Entry 6R0W (electron microscopy, 3.60 A resolution); this record covers chains B and E of the 26 polymer chains in the assembly.

# Chain B
Molecule: V-type ATP synthase alpha chain
Organism: Thermus thermophilus (strain HB8 / ATCC 27634 / DSM 579)
Notes: EC 7.1.2.2
UniProt: Q56403 (VATA_THET8); numbering as in UniProt (aligned over 1-578)
Amino-acid sequence (578 residues; row label = number of the first residue in the row):
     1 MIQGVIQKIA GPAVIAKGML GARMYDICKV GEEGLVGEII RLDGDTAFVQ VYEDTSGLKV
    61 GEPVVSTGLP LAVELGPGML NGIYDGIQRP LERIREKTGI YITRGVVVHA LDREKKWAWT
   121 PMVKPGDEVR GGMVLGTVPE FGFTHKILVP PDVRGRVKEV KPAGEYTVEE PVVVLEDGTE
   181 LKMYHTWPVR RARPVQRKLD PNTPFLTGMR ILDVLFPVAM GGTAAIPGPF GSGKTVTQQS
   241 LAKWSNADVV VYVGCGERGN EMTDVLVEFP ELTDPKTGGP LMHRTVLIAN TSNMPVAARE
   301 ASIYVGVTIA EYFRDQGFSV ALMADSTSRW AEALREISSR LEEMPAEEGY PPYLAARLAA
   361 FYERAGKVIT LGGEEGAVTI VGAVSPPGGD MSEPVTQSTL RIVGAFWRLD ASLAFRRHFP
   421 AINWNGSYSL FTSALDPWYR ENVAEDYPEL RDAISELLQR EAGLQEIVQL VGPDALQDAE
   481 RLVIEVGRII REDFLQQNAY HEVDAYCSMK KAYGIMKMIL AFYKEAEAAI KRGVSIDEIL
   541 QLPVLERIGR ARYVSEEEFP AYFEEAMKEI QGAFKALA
Not modelled in the structure: 578

# Chain E
Molecule: V-type ATP synthase beta chain
Organism: Thermus thermophilus (strain HB8 / ATCC 27634 / DSM 579)
UniProt: Q56404 (VATB_THET8); residue numbers follow UniProt; this construct covers 1-478
Amino-acid sequence (478 residues; numbered 1 to 478; the number before each row is that of its first residue):
     1 MDLLKKEYTG ITYISGPLLF VENAKDLAYG AIVDIKDGTG RVRGGQVIEV SEEYAVIQVF
    61 EETTGLDLAT TSVSLVEDVA RLGVSKEMLG RRFNGIGKPI DGLPPITPEK RLPITGLPLN
   121 PVARRKPEQF IQTGISTIDV MNTLVRGQKL PIFSGSGLPA NEIAAQIARQ ATVRPDLSGE
   181 GEKEEPFAVV FAAMGITQRE LSYFIQEFER TGALSRSVLF LNKADDPTIE RILTPRMALT
   241 VAEYLAFEHD YHVLVILTDM TNYCEALREI GAAREEIPGR RGYPGYMYTD LATIYERAGV
   301 VEGKKGSVTQ IPILSMPDDD RTHPIPDLTG YITEGQIQLS RELHRKGIYP PIDPLPSLSR
   361 LMNNGVGKGK TREDHKQVSD QLYSAYANGV DIRKLVAIIG EDALTENDRR YLQFADAFER
   421 FFINQGQQNR SIEESLQIAW ALLSMLPQGE LKRISKDHIG KYYGQKLEEI WGAPQALD
Not modelled in the structure: 1-2, 465-478
Small-molecule neighbours:
  - ADP (adenosine-5'-diphosphate), molecule 1: Leu18, Phe20, Glu49, Ala273, Arg274, Glu275, Glu276
  - ADP, molecule 2: Leu358, Arg360, Asn363

# Interface between chain B and chain E
Residue-residue contacts - 51 pairs, chain B then chain E:
  Leu20(B) - Leu68(E)  hydrophobic
  Gly21(B) - Asp67(E)
  Ala22(B) - Asp67(E)
  Arg23(B) - Gly65(E)
  Arg23(B) - Leu66(E)
  Arg23(B) - Asp67(E)
  Met24(B) - Ile14(E)  hydrophobic
  Met24(B) - Thr63(E)
  Met24(B) - Thr64(E)
  Met24(B) - Gly65(E)  hydrogen bond (backbone-backbone)
  Met24(B) - Leu66(E)  hydrogen bond (backbone-backbone)
  Arg41(B) - Tyr13(E)  hydrogen bond
  Arg41(B) - Ile14(E)
  Arg41(B) - Ser15(E)
  Leu42(B) - Tyr13(E)
  Leu42(B) - Ile14(E)  hydrogen bond (backbone-backbone)
  Leu42(B) - Leu66(E)
  Leu42(B) - Asp67(E)
  Leu42(B) - Leu68(E)  hydrophobic
  Asp43(B) - Thr12(E)
  Asp43(B) - Tyr13(E)
  Asp43(B) - Leu68(E)
  Gly44(B) - Thr12(E)  hydrogen bond (backbone-backbone)
  Gly44(B) - Leu68(E)
  Asp200(B) - Gln206(E)  hydrogen bond
  Met344(B) - Ala272(E)
  Met344(B) - Glu275(E)
  Met344(B) - Pro278(E)
  Ala346(B) - Arg268(E)
  Glu347(B) - Arg268(E)  salt bridge
  Glu347(B) - Arg281(E)
  Pro352(B) - Glu265(E)
  Tyr353(B) - Glu269(E)
  Ala355(B) - Glu265(E)
  Ala356(B) - Thr228(E)
  Glu363(B) - Thr197(E)
  Glu363(B) - Asp225(E)
  Ser392(B) - Asp318(E)
  Gln397(B) - Pro317(E)
  Gln397(B) - Asp318(E)
  Leu400(B) - Ser156(E)
  Arg401(B) - Thr261(E)
  Arg401(B) - Glu265(E)  salt bridge
  Ile402(B) - Thr197(E)
  Asn425(B) - Arg345(E)
  Gly426(B) - Arg345(E)
  Tyr428(B) - Ser156(E)
  Leu430(B) - Arg199(E)
  Phe431(B) - Arg199(E)
  Gln459(B) - Arg345(E)  hydrogen bond (side chain-backbone)
  Leu470(B) - Ile398(E)
Also at the interface, not in a pair above, chain B (37 interface residues in all): Tyr25, Lys198, Ala359, Ala360, Ser398, Gly404, Glu466
Also at the interface, not in a pair above, chain E (39 interface residues in all): Ala69, Gly157, Gln198, Ala224, Asn262, Glu276, Gly282, Ser315, His323, Lys346, Ala397

# Summary
37 residues of chain B face 39 of chain E across their interface, with 7 hydrogen bonds and 2 salt bridges.
Polar pairs include Glu347(B)-Arg268(E), Arg401(B)-Glu265(E) and Arg41(B)-Tyr13(E). Ligands of chain E: ADP.
Chain B is V-type ATP synthase alpha chain and chain E is V-type ATP synthase beta chain, both from Thermus
thermophilus (strain HB8 / ATCC 27634 / DSM 579); the structure, Thermus thermophilus V/A-type
ATPase/synthase, rotational state 2, was determined by electron microscopy together with 6QUM, 6R0Y, 6R0Z and
6R10 from the same study.
